Entry 6FSZ (electron microscopy, 4.60 A resolution (low resolution: residue-level contacts below are approximate; hydrogen-bond / salt-bridge calls are withheld)); this record covers chains GG and NN of the 15 polymer chains in the assembly.

== Chain GG ==
Protein: Exosome complex component RRP40
Source organism: Saccharomyces cerevisiae (strain ATCC 204508 / S288c)
UniProtKB: Q08285 (RRP40_YEAST); residues 1-240 here = UniProt positions 1-240
Chain sequence (242 residues; each row starts with the number of its first residue; numbers below 1 keep their minus sign (Gly-1 is residue -1)):
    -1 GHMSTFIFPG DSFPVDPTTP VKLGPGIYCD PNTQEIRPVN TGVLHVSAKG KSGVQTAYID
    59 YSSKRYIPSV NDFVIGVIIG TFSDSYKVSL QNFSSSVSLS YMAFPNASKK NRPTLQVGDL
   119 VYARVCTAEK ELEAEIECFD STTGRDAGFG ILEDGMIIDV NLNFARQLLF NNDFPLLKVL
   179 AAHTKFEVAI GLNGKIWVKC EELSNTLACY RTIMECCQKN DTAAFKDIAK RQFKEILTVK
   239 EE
Not modelled in the structure: -1 to 0, 238-240
Differences from the reference sequence: expression tag (-1 to 0)

== Chain NN ==
Protein: M-phase phosphoprotein 6 homolog, Nuclear exosome-associated RNA binding protein
Source organism: Saccharomyces cerevisiae
UniProtKB: P53725 (MPP6_YEAST); residues 90-118 carry their UniProt numbers (29 of 40 residues fall inside the UniProt entry; the rest is not from it)
Chain sequence (40 residues; row label = number of the first residue in the row; note: 78 numbers in that range are skipped by the numbering (no residue carries them; nothing is unmodelled there); X marks 11 residues of unknown identity (built as UNK)):
     1 XXXXXXXXXX X
    90 PNLIISNVGY SELRKPEGVI SGRKTFGDN

== How chain GG and chain NN interact ==
Residue-residue contacts (43):
  Pro15(GG) with Asn91(NN); Leu92(NN)
  Thr16(GG) with Leu92(NN)
  Thr17(GG) with Leu92(NN)
  Pro18(GG) with Leu92(NN)
  Val19(GG) with Leu92(NN); Ile94(NN)
  Lys20(GG) with Ile94(NN); Ser95(NN)
  Leu21(GG) with Ile94(NN); Ser95(NN); Asn96(NN); Val97(NN)
  Gly22(GG) with Asn96(NN)
  Pro23(GG) with Val97(NN); Tyr99(NN); Leu102(NN)
  Cys27(GG) with Ile93(NN)
  Tyr59(GG) with Tyr99(NN)
  Val68(GG) with Ser100(NN)
  Asn69(GG) with Ser100(NN); Glu101(NN)
  Asp70(GG) with Ser100(NN)
  Phe71(GG) with Ile109(NN)
  Tyr120(GG) with Gly111(NN)
  Arg164(GG) with Tyr99(NN)
  Leu167(GG) with Ile109(NN)
  Phe168(GG) with Tyr99(NN); Arg103(NN)
  Ala179(GG) with Phe115(NN)
  Lys183(GG) with Phe115(NN); Gly116(NN); Asn118(NN)
  Phe184(GG) with Thr114(NN); Phe115(NN)
  Glu185(GG) with Arg112(NN); Lys113(NN); Thr114(NN)
  Val186(GG) with Gly111(NN); Arg112(NN); Lys113(NN)
  Ile188(GG) with Gly111(NN); Lys113(NN)
Also at the interface, not in a pair above, chain GG (31 interface residues in all): Ile25, Thr54, Ile57, Gly146, Leu175, Ala187
Also at the interface, not in a pair above, chain NN (21 interface residues in all): Asp117

== In short ==
Chain GG and chain NN form an interface of 31 and 21 residues respectively.
Here chain GG is Exosome complex component RRP40 (Saccharomyces cerevisiae (strain ATCC 204508 / S288c)) and
chain NN is M-phase phosphoprotein 6 homolog, Nuclear exosome-associated RNA binding protein (Saccharomyces
cerevisiae). Entry 6FSZ (Structure of the nuclear RNA exosome) was determined by electron microscopy.
